Entry 5L5T (X-ray diffraction, 2.90 A resolution); this record covers chains S and T of the 28 polymer chains in the assembly.

Chain S:
Molecule: Proteasome subunit alpha type-6
From: Saccharomyces cerevisiae (strain ATCC 204508 / S288c)
Notes: EC 3.4.25.1
Reference sequence: P40302 (PSA6_YEAST); residues 0-233 here correspond to UniProt positions 1-234 (UniProt number = residue number + 1)
Sequence (234 residues; each row starts with the number of its first residue; numbering starts at 0):
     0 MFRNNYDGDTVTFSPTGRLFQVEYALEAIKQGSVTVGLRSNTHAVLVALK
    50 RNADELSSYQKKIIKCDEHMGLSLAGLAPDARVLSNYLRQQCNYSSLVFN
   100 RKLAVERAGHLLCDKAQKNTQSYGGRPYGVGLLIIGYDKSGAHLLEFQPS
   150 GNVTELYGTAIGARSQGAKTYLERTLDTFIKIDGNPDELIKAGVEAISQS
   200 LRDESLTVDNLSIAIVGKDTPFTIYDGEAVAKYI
Disordered / not traced: 0-2
Curated features (UniProtKB/Swiss-Prot):
  - modified residue: Ser13 (Phosphoserine)
  - cross-link: Lys190 (Glycyl lysine isopeptide (Lys-Gly) (interchain with G-Cter in ubiquitin))

Chain T:
Molecule: Probable proteasome subunit alpha type-7
From: Saccharomyces cerevisiae (strain ATCC 204508 / S288c)
Notes: EC 3.4.25.1
Reference sequence: P21242 (PSA7_YEAST); residues -3 to 284 here correspond to UniProt positions 1-288 (UniProt number = residue number + 4)
Sequence (288 residues; each row starts with the number of its first residue; numbers below 1 keep their minus sign (Met-3 is residue -3)):
    -3 MTSIGTGYDLSNSVFSPDGRNFQVEYAVKAVENGTTSIGIKCNDGVVFAV
    47 EKLITSKLLVPQKNVKIQVVDRHIGCVYSGLIPDGRHLVNRGREEAASFK
    97 KLYKTPIPIPAFADRLGQYVQAHTLYNSVRPFGVSTIFGGVDKNGAHLYM
   147 LEPSGSYWGYKGAATGKGRQSAKAELEKLVDHHPEGLSAREAVKQAAKII
   197 YLAHEDNKEKDFELEISWCSLSETNGLHKFVKGDLLQEAIDFAQKEINGD
   247 DDEDEDDSDNVMSSDDENAPVATNANATTDQEGDIHLE
Disordered / not traced: -3 to 1, 245-284
Curated features (UniProtKB/Swiss-Prot):
  - modified residue: Thr-2 (N-acetylthreonine)

How chain S and chain T interact:
Contacting residue pairs (63):
  Asn4(S) - Leu6(T)
  Tyr5(S) - Asp5(T)  hydrogen bond
  Tyr5(S) - Leu6(T)  hydrophobic
  Thr9(S) - Arg126(T)
  Val10(S) - Gln19(T)
  Val10(S) - Asn123(T)
  Val10(S) - Ser124(T)
  Val10(S) - Val125(T)
  Val10(S) - Arg126(T)
  Thr11(S) - Leu6(T)
  Thr11(S) - Gln19(T)
  Phe12(S) - Gln19(T)
  Phe12(S) - Tyr22(T)  hydrophobic
  Phe12(S) - Ala23(T)  hydrophobic
  Phe12(S) - Arg126(T)
  Phe12(S) - Pro127(T)
  Ser13(S) - Tyr22(T)
  Pro14(S) - Tyr22(T)  hydrophobic
  Pro14(S) - Lys25(T)
  Thr15(S) - Lys25(T)
  Gly16(S) - Tyr22(T)
  Gly16(S) - Lys25(T)
  Gly16(S) - Ala26(T)
  Leu18(S) - Leu77(T)  hydrophobic
  Leu18(S) - Arg126(T)
  His109(S) - Arg82(T)
  Cys112(S) - Arg82(T)
  Asp113(S) - Arg82(T)  salt bridge
  Asp113(S) - Asn86(T)
  Gln116(S) - Pro79(T)
  Gln116(S) - Asp80(T)
  Gln116(S) - His83(T)  hydrogen bond
  Gln116(S) - Arg126(T)
  Thr119(S) - Arg126(T)  hydrogen bond (backbone-side chain)
  Gln120(S) - His119(T)
  Gln120(S) - Val125(T)
  Gln120(S) - Arg126(T)  hydrogen bond (backbone-backbone)
  Gln120(S) - Pro127(T)
  Gln120(S) - Phe128(T)
  Ser121(S) - Ser124(T)
  Tyr122(S) - Ser124(T)  hydrogen bond (backbone-backbone)
  Ser149(S) - Pro79(T)
  Gly150(S) - Pro79(T)
  Asn151(S) - Ile78(T)
  Asn151(S) - Pro79(T)
  Thr153(S) - Leu55(T)
  Thr153(S) - Asn60(T)
  Glu154(S) - Val56(T)
  Glu154(S) - Lys59(T)
  Glu154(S) - Asn60(T)  hydrogen bond (backbone-side chain)
  Leu155(S) - Leu54(T)
  Leu155(S) - Leu55(T)
  Leu155(S) - Val56(T)
  Tyr156(S) - Leu54(T)  hydrogen bond (backbone-backbone)
  Tyr156(S) - Leu55(T)
  Tyr156(S) - Val56(T)
  Tyr156(S) - Pro57(T)
  Gly157(S) - Leu54(T)
  Lys168(S) - Leu54(T)
  Leu171(S) - Leu54(T)
  Glu172(S) - Ser52(T)  hydrogen bond
  Glu172(S) - Lys53(T)  hydrogen bond (side chain-backbone)
  Leu175(S) - Lys53(T)
Other interface residues (no listed pair), chain S (35 interface residues in all): Arg38, Glu105, Val152, Phe178
Other interface residues (no listed pair), chain T (30 interface residues in all): Gly129

Overview:
35 residues of chain S and 30 residues of chain T are in contact; the contacts include 9 hydrogen bonds and 1
salt bridge. Among the polar pairs are Asp113(S)-Arg82(T), Tyr5(S)-Asp5(T) and Gln116(S)-His83(T).
Here chain S is Proteasome subunit alpha type-6 and chain T is Probable proteasome subunit alpha type-7, both
from Saccharomyces cerevisiae (strain ATCC 204508 / S288c). Entry 5L5T (Yeast 20S proteasome with human beta5i
(1-138; V31M) and human beta6 (97-111; 118-133) in complex with ...) was determined by X-ray diffraction
together with 5L52, 5L54, 5L55, 5L5A, 5L5B, 5L5D and 30 further entries from the same study.
